Entry 7RKW (X-ray diffraction, 1.81 A resolution); this record covers chain A.

[Chain A]
Name: Protein CYP51
From: Naegleria fowleri
Reference sequence: A0A2H4A2U9 (A0A2H4A2U9_NAEFO); residues 1-466 here = UniProt positions 1-466
Sequence (466 residues; numbered 1 to 466; the number before each row is that of its first residue):
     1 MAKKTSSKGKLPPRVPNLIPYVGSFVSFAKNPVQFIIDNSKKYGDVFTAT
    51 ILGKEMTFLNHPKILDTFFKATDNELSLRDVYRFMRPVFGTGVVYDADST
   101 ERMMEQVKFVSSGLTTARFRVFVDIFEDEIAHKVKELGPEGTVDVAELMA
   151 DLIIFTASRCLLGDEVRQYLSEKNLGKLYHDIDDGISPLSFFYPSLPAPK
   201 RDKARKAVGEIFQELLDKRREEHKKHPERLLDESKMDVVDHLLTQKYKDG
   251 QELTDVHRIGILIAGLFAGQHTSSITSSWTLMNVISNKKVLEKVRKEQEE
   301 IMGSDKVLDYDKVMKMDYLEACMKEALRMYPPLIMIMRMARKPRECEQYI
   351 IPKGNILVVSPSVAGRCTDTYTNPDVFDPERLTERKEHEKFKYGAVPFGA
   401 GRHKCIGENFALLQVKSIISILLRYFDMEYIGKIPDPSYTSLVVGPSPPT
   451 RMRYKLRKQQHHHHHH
Unresolved in the structure: 1-9, 460-466
Bound ions: heme Fe: Cys-405 (together with 5TV)
Residues lining bound ligands:
  - 5TV ((1S)-1-(4-fluorophenyl)-2-(1H-imidazol-1-yl)ethyl 3,5-dichlorobenzoate): Tyr-82, Phe-84, Met-85, Phe-89, Val-94, Tyr-95, Val-107, Val-110, Ile-261, Ala-264, Gly-265, Phe-267, Ala-268, Thr-272, Leu-333, Cys-405, Leu-442
  - heme (HEM): Leu-78, Tyr-82, Val-107, Gly-265, Ala-268, Gly-269, Thr-272, Ser-273, Thr-276, Met-323, Leu-327, Pro-332, Leu-333, Ile-336, Arg-338, Pro-397, Phe-398, Gly-399, Arg-402, His-403, Lys-404, Cys-405, Ile-406, Gly-407, Phe-410, Ala-411

[In short]
Ligands of chain A: heme and compound 5TV.
Chain A is Protein CYP51 (Naegleria fowleri); the structure, Naegleria fowleri CYP51(NfCYP51) complex with
(S)-1-(4-fluorophenyl)-2-(1H-imidazol-1-yl)ethyl 3,5-dichlorobenzoate, was determined by X-ray diffraction
(same publication as 7RKR and 7RKT).
